Entry 5F4B (X-ray diffraction, 2.50 A resolution); this record covers chains A and B.

== Chain A (and B) ==
Name: NAD(P)H dehydrogenase (quinone)
Source organism: Brucella abortus (strain 2308)
Notes: EC 1.6.5.2; chain B of this document is another copy of the same molecule, construct and numbering; everything in this record applies to it too
UniProt: Q2YQ23 (NQOR_BRUA2); residue numbers follow UniProt; this construct covers 1-199
Sequence (202 residues; each row starts with the number of its first residue; numbers below 1 keep their minus sign (Ser-2 is residue -2)):
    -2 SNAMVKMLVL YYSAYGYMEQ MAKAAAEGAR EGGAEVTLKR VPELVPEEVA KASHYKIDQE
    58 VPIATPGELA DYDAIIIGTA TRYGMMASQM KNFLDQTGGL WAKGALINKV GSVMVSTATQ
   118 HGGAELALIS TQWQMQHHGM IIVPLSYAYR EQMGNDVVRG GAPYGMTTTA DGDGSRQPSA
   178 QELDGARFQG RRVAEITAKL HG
Disordered / not traced: -2 to 0, 42-53, 116-119, 163-172 (chain B: -2 to 0, 42-53, 115-119, 163-172)
Differences from the reference sequence: expression tag (-2 to 0)
Curated features (UniProtKB/Swiss-Prot):
  - binding site (FMN): Ser10 to Met15, Thr78 to Tyr80, Ser113 to Gly119, His134
  - binding site (NAD(+)): Tyr12
  - binding site (substrate): Trp98
Residues lining bound ligands:
  - FMN (flavin mononucleotide), molecule 1: Tyr12, Arg79, Tyr80, Tyr144, Glu148
  - FMN, molecule 2: Leu91, Asp92, Thr94, Gly95, Trp98, Gln131, His134, His135
From the paper describing this entry:
  - binding site for flavin mononucleotide: Tyr12, Tyr80, Trp98, His134, Glu148
  - self-association interface (contacts with another copy of this molecule); pairs are residue here / residue on that copy: Tyr80-Asp92 (hydrogen bond), Tyr80-Gln131 (hydrogen bond)
  - mutagenesis - Y80F: unchanged binding to flavin mononucleotide
  - mutagenesis - Y80F: unchanged catalytic activity on flavin mononucleotide
  - conformationally variable residues (order/disorder transition): Val42 to Lys53, Ala115 to Gly119, Tyr144 to Gly157, Met163 to Ser172

== Chain A / chain B interface ==
Residue-residue contacts (25):
  Tyr80(A) - Asp92(B)  hydrogen bond
  Tyr80(A) - Trp130(B)  hydrogen bond (backbone-side chain)
  Tyr80(A) - Gln131(B)  hydrogen bond
  Tyr80(A) - His134(B)
  Met82(A) - Lys88(B)
  Met82(A) - Ser127(B)
  Met82(A) - Trp130(B)
  Met82(A) - Gln131(B)
  Met83(A) - Lys88(B)
  Ser85(A) - Asn89(B)
  Lys88(A) - Met82(B)
  Lys88(A) - Met83(B)
  Lys88(A) - Lys88(B)
  Asn89(A) - Ser85(B)
  Asn89(A) - Asn89(B)
  Asp92(A) - Tyr80(B)  hydrogen bond
  Asp92(A) - Ser85(B)
  Leu123(A) - Trp130(B)  hydrophobic
  Ser127(A) - Met82(B)
  Trp130(A) - Tyr80(B)  hydrogen bond (side chain-backbone)
  Trp130(A) - Met82(B)
  Trp130(A) - Leu123(B)  hydrophobic
  Gln131(A) - Tyr80(B)  hydrogen bond
  Gln131(A) - Met82(B)
  His134(A) - Tyr80(B)
Interface features reported in the paper:
  - pairs named by the authors: Tyr80(A)-Asp92(B) (hydrogen bond), Tyr80(A)-Gln131(B) (hydrogen bond)

== Overview ==
Chain A and chain B each contribute 12 residues to their interface; the contacts include 6 hydrogen bonds.
Polar contacts include Tyr80(A)-Asp92(B), Tyr80(A)-Trp130(B) and Tyr80(A)-Gln131(B). The paper describes
hydrogen bonds between Tyr80(A) and Asp92(B) and Tyr80(A) and Gln131(B). The paper reports a binding site for
flavin mononucleotide at Tyr12(A), Tyr80(A) and Trp98(A) among others; Y80F of chain A leaves binding to
flavin mononucleotide unchanged.
Both chains are NAD(P)H dehydrogenase (quinone) (Brucella abortus (strain 2308)). Entry 5F4B (Structure of B.
abortus WrbA-related protein A (WrpA)) was determined by X-ray diffraction (same publication as 5F51).
